Entry 6DV9 (X-ray diffraction, 3.80 A resolution); this record covers chains D and H of the 9 polymer chains in the assembly.

Chain D:
Protein: DNA-directed RNA polymerase subunit beta'
Source organism: Mycobacterium tuberculosis (strain ATCC 25618 / H37Rv)
Notes: EC 2.7.7.6
UniProt: P9WGY7 (RPOC_MYCTU); residues 1-1316 here = UniProt positions 1-1316
Sequence (1316 residues; row label = number of the first residue in the row):
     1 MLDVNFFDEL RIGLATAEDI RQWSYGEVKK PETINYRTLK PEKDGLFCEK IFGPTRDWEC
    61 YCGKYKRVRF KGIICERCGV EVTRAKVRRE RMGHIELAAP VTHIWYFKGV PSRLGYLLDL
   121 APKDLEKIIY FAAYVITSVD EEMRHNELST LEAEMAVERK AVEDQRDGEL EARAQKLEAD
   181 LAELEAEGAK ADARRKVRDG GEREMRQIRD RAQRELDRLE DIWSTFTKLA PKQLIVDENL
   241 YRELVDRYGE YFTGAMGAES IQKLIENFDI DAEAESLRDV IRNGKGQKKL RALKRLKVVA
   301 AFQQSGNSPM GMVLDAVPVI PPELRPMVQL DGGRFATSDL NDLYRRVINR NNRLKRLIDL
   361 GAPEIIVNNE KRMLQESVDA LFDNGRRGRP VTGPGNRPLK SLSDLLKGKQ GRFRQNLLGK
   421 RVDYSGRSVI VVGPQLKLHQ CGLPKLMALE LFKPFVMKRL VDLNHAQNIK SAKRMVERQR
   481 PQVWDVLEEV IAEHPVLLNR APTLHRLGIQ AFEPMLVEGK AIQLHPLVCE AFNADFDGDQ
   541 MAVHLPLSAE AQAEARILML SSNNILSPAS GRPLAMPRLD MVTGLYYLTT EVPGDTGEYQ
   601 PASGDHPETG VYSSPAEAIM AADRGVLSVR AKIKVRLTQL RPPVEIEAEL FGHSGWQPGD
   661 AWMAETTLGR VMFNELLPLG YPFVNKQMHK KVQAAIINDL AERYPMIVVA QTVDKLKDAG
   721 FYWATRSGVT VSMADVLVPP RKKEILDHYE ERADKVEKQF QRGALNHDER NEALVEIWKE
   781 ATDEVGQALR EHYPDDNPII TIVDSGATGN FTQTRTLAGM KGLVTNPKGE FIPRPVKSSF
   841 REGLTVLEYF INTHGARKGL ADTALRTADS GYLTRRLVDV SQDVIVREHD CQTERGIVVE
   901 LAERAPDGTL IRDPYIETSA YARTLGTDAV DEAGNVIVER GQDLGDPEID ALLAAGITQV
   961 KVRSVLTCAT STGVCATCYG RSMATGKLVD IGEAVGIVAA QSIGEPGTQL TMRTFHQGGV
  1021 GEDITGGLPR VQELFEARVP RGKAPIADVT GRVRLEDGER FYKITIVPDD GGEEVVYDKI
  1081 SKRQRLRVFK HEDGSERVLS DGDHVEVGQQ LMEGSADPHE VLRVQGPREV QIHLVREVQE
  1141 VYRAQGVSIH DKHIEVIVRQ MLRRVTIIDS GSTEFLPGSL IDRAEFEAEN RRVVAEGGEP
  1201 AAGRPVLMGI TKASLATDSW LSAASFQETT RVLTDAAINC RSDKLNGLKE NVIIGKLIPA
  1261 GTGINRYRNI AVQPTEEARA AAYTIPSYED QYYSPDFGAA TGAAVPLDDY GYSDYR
Not modelled in the structure: 1-2, 1012-1025, 1282-1316
Bound ions: Zn2+ site 1: Cys60, Cys62, Cys75, Cys78; Mg2+: Asp535, Asp537, Asp539 (shared with 1 residue of chain I); Zn2+ site 2: Cys891, Cys968, Cys975, Cys978

Chain H:
Molecule: 22-nt DNA strand
Sequence (22 nucleotides; numbered 4 to 25; the number before each row is that of its first residue):
     4 CGTGTCAGAG TGTCACGGAT GC

Chain D / chain H interface:
Contacting residue pairs (16):
  Pro111(D) - DA22(H)  sugar contact
  Pro111(D) - DT23(H)  phosphate contact
  Ser112(D) - DT23(H)  hydrogen bond to the phosphate
  Tyr116(D) - DA22(H)  phosphate contact
  Tyr116(D) - DT23(H)  phosphate contact
  Pro122(D) - DT23(H)  phosphate contact
  Pro122(D) - DG24(H)  phosphate contact
  Lys123(D) - DG24(H)  hydrogen bond to the phosphate
  Arg291(D) - DT23(H)  base contact
  Arg291(D) - DG24(H)  hydrogen bond to the base
  Lys294(D) - DA22(H)  salt bridge to the phosphate
  Arg389(D) - DA12(H)  hydrogen bond to the base
  Arg389(D) - DG13(H)  base contact
  Asn396(D) - DG13(H)  hydrogen bond to the phosphate
  Arg1038(D) - DC19(H)  hydrogen bond to the phosphate
  Arg1038(D) - DG20(H)  salt bridge to the phosphate

Summary:
The interface between chain D and chain H involves 10 residues on one side and 7 on the other; the contacts
include 6 hydrogen bonds and 2 salt bridges. Polar pairs include Arg291(D)-DG24(H), Arg389(D)-DA12(H) and
Ser112(D)-DT23(H). Cys60(D), Cys62(D), Cys75(D) and Cys78(D) coordinate Zn2+ site 1.
Here chain D is DNA-directed RNA polymerase subunit beta' (Mycobacterium tuberculosis (strain ATCC 25618 /
H37Rv)) and chain H is a 22-nt DNA strand. Entry 6DV9 (Crystal structure of Mycobacterium tuberculosis
transcription initiation complex(ECF sigma factor L) containing 5nt RNA with 4nt ...) was determined by X-ray
diffraction (same publication as 6DVB, 6DVC, 6DVD and 6DVE).
